3DUF - chains A and B of the 5 polymer chains in the assembly; structure by X-ray diffraction, 2.50 A resolution.

[Chain A]
Name: Pyruvate dehydrogenase E1 component subunit alpha
Source organism: Bacillus stearothermophilus
Notes: EC 1.2.4.1
Reference sequence: P21873 (ODPA_BACST); residues 0-368 here correspond to UniProt positions 1-369 (UniProt number = residue number + 1)
Chain sequence (369 residues; each row starts with the number of its first residue; numbering starts at 0):
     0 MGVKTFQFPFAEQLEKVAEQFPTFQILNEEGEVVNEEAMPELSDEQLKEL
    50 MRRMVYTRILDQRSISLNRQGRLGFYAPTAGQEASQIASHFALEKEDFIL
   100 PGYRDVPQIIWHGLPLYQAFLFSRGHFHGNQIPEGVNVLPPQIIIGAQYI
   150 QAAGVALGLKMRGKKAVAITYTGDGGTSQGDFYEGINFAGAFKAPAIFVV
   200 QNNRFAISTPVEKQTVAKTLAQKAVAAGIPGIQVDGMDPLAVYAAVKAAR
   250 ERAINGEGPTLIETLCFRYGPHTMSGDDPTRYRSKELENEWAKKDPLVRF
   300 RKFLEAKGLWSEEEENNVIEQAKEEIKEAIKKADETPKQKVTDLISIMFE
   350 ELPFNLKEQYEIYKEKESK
Unresolved in the structure: 0-3
Ion coordination: Mg2+: D173, N202, F204 (together with R1T)
Residues lining bound ligands: R1T (2-{4-[(4-amino-2-methylpyrimidin-5-yl)methyl]-5-[(1R)-1-hydroxyethyl]-3-methyl-2-thienyl}ethyl trihydrogen diphosphate): F74, Y102, R103, I142, I143, I144, G172, D173, G174, G175, Q178, N202, F204, A205, I206, R267, H271
From the paper describing this entry:
  - conformationally variable residues (order/disorder transition, side-chain flip): R203 to K212, H271, G275 to K293
  - binding site for R1T: I206
  - mutagenesis - I206A: increased catalytic activity (DCPIP assay)
  - mutagenesis - I206A: decreased catalytic activity (PDH activity)
  - mutagenesis - I206A: unchanged binding to Dihydrolipoyllysine-residue acetyltransferase component of pyruvate dehydrogenase complex
  - catalytic residues: H271 (proposed by the authors, not directly observed)

[Chain B]
Name: Pyruvate dehydrogenase E1 component subunit beta
Source organism: Bacillus stearothermophilus
Notes: EC 1.2.4.1
Reference sequence: P21874 (ODPB_BACST); residues 0-324 here correspond to UniProt positions 1-325 (UniProt number = residue number + 1)
Chain sequence (325 residues; each row starts with the number of its first residue; numbering starts at 0):
     0 MAQMTMVQAITDALRIELKNDPNVLIFGEDVGVNGGVFRATEGLQAEFGE
    50 DRVFDTPLAESGIGGLAIGLALQGFRPVPEIQFFGFVYEVMDSICGQMAR
   100 IRYRTGGRYHMPITIRSPFGGGVHTPELHSDSLEGLVAQQPGLKVVIPST
   150 PYDAKGLLISAIRDNDPVIFLEHLKLYRSFRQEVPEGEYTIPIGKADIKR
   200 EGKDITIIAYGAMVHESLKAAAELEKEGISAEVVDLRTVQPLDIETIIGS
   250 VEKTGRAIVVQEAQRQAGIAANVVAEINERAILSLEAPVLRVAAPDTVYP
   300 FAQAESVWLPNFKDVIETAKKVMNF
Unresolved in the structure: 0
Swiss-Prot annotation at these positions:
  - binding site (thiamine diphosphate): E59
Ion coordination: K+: A160, D163, D165
Residues lining bound ligands: R1T (2-{4-[(4-amino-2-methylpyrimidin-5-yl)methyl]-5-[(1R)-1-hydroxyethyl]-3-methyl-2-thienyl}ethyl trihydrogen diphosphate): E28, L57, E59, Q81, F85, E88, H128
From the paper describing this entry:
  - binding site for R1T: H128
  - catalytic residues: E59, H128 (proposed by the authors, not directly observed)
  - mutagenesis - H128N, H128Q: unchanged binding to Dihydrolipoyllysine-residue acetyltransferase component of pyruvate dehydrogenase complex
  - mutagenesis - H128Q: unchanged catalytic activity (DCPIP assay)
  - mutagenesis - H128N: decreased catalytic activity (DCPIP assay)
  - mutagenesis - H128N (less than 5%), H128Q (less than 5%): decreased catalytic activity (PDH complex activity)
  - mutagenesis - H128Q: unchanged catalytic activity on DCPIP
  - mutagenesis - H128N: decreased catalytic activity on DCPIP
  - mutagenesis - H128N, H128Q: unchanged binding to E2p

[Interface between chain A and chain B]
Residue-residue contacts - 75 pairs, chain A then chain B:
  F97(A) - Q72(B)
  F97(A) - Y108(B)
  N129(A) - R103(B)  hydrogen bond (side chain-backbone)
  N129(A) - T104(B)
  Q130(A) - T104(B)
  Q130(A) - G105(B)  hydrogen bond (side chain-backbone)
  I131(A) - R107(B)  hydrogen bond (backbone-side chain)
  P132(A) - R107(B)  hydrogen bond (backbone-side chain)
  E133(A) - R107(B)
  G134(A) - R107(B)
  V135(A) - R107(B)  hydrogen bond (backbone-side chain)
  V135(A) - Y108(B)
  V137(A) - Y108(B)  hydrogen bond (backbone-side chain)
  P139(A) - T104(B)
  Q141(A) - Q96(B)  hydrogen bond
  Q141(A) - R103(B)
  I143(A) - D91(B)
  I143(A) - Q96(B)
  A146(A) - D91(B)
  A146(A) - Q96(B)
  I149(A) - S60(B)
  I149(A) - G64(B)
  I149(A) - L65(B)
  I149(A) - S92(B)
  Q150(A) - G64(B)
  Q150(A) - I67(B)
  Q150(A) - G68(B)
  Q150(A) - Q96(B)  hydrogen bond
  A152(A) - L65(B)
  G153(A) - L65(B)
  G153(A) - G68(B)
  G153(A) - L69(B)
  V154(A) - G68(B)
  V154(A) - Q72(B)
  G157(A) - L69(B)
  L158(A) - Q72(B)
  M160(A) - L24(B)  hydrophobic
  M160(A) - D50(B)
  M160(A) - F74(B)  hydrophobic
  R161(A) - N22(B)  hydrogen bond
  R161(A) - Q72(B)  hydrogen bond (side chain-backbone)
  R161(A) - G73(B)  hydrogen bond (side chain-backbone)
  R161(A) - F74(B)
  K163(A) - Q72(B)
  D180(A) - S60(B)  hydrogen bond
  E183(A) - A58(B)
  E183(A) - S60(B)
  E183(A) - G61(B)  hydrogen bond (side chain-backbone)
  F187(A) - P56(B)
  F187(A) - A58(B)  hydrophobic
  F187(A) - G61(B)
  F187(A) - I62(B)
  F187(A) - L65(B)  hydrophobic
  A190(A) - P56(B)  hydrophobic
  F191(A) - F53(B)  hydrophobic
  F191(A) - D54(B)
  F191(A) - P56(B)
  L343(A) - Y102(B)
  I346(A) - R101(B)
  I346(A) - Y102(B)  hydrogen bond (backbone-backbone)
  M347(A) - Y102(B)  hydrophobic
  M347(A) - P140(B)
  M347(A) - G141(B)
  F348(A) - R101(B)
  F348(A) - G141(B)
  F348(A) - L142(B)
  F348(A) - K143(B)
  F348(A) - D165(B)
  E349(A) - R101(B)  salt bridge
  E349(A) - N164(B)  hydrogen bond
  E349(A) - D165(B)  hydrogen bond (backbone-side chain)
  P352(A) - P240(B)  hydrophobic
  F353(A) - I243(B)  hydrophobic
  N354(A) - P240(B)
  E357(A) - R279(B)  salt bridge
Interface residues without a listed pair, chain A (41 interface residues in all): N136, L138, L156, E350
Interface residues without a listed pair, chain B (40 interface residues in all): T55, L71, Q239

[Summary]
The interface between chain A and chain B involves 41 residues on one side and 40 on the other, with 16
hydrogen bonds and 2 salt bridges. Among the polar pairs are E349(A)-R101(B), E357(A)-R279(B) and
N129(A)-R103(B). The paper reports catalytic residues H271(A) and E59(B) among others; H128N and H128Q of
chain B reduce catalytic activity (PDH complex activity).
Here chain A is Pyruvate dehydrogenase E1 component subunit alpha and chain B is Pyruvate dehydrogenase E1
component subunit beta, both from Bacillus stearothermophilus. Entry 3DUF (Snapshots of catalysis in the E1
subunit of the pyruvate dehydrogenase multi-enzyme complex) was determined by X-ray diffraction, deposited
together with 3DV0 and 3DVA.
